PDB entry 5JRN | X-ray diffraction, 2.84 A resolution | chain A

[Chain A]
Name: Endo-1,4-beta-xylanase
Organism: Fusarium oxysporum f. sp. vasinfectum 25433
Notes: EC 3.2.1.8
UniProt: X0M5X0 (X0M5X0_FUSOX); residues 0-190 here correspond to UniProt positions 42-232 (UniProt number = residue number + 42)
Sequence (194 residues; row label = number of the first residue in the row; numbers below 1 keep their minus sign (Gly-3 is residue -3)):
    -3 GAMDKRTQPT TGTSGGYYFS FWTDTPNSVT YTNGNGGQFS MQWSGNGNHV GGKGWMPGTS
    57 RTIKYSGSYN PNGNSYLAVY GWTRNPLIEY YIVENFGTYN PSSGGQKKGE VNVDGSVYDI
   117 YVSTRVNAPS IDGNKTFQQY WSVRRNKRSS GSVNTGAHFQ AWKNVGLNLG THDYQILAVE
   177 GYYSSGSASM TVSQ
Disordered / not traced: -3 to 1
Construct notes: expression tag (-3 to -1)
Small-molecule neighbours: methyl beta-D-xylopyranoside (6MJ): Gln4, Pro5, Trp18, Val46, Tyr76, Trp78, Glu85, Pro125, Ser126, Ile127, Tyr170
What the authors report for this chain:
  - binding site for methyl beta-D-xylopyranoside: Pro5, Trp18, Glu85, Pro125, Ser126, Tyr170
  - conformationally variable residues (side-chain flip): Trp18, Pro125, Ser126
  - binding site for methyl beta-D-xylopyranoside: Gln4, Ile127 (from molecular simulation)
  - catalytic residues: Tyr72, Tyr76, Glu85, Glu176 (proposed by the authors, not directly observed)

[Summary]
Chain A binds methyl beta-D-xylopyranoside. From the paper: catalytic residues Tyr72, Tyr76 and Glu85 among
others; a binding site for methyl beta-D-xylopyranoside at Pro5, Trp18 and Glu85 among others.
Chain A is Endo-1,4-beta-xylanase (Fusarium oxysporum f. sp. vasinfectum 25433); the structure, Crystal
Structure of a Xylanase in Complex with a Monosaccharide at 2.84 Angstroem resolution, was determined by X-ray
diffraction together with 5JRM from the same study.
